1P3B - chains J and H of the 10 polymer chains in the assembly; structure by X-ray diffraction, 3.00 A resolution.

== Chain J ==
Molecule: Palindromic 146bp Human Alpha-Satellite DNA fragment
Source organism: Homo sapiens
Sequence (146 nucleotides; row label = number of the first residue in the row):
   147 ATCAATATCCACCTGCAGATTCTACCAAAAGTGTATTTGGAAACTGCTCC
   197 ATCAAAAGGCATGTTCAGCGGAATTCCGCTGAACATGCCTTTTGATGGAG
   247 CAGTTTCCAAATACACTTTTGGTAGAATCTGCAGGTGGATATTGAT

== Chain H ==
Name: Histone H2B
Source organism: Xenopus laevis
Reference sequence: P02281 (H2B1_XENLA); residues 1398-1522 here correspond to UniProt positions 1-125 (UniProt number = residue number - 1397)
Sequence (125 residues; each row starts with the number of its first residue):
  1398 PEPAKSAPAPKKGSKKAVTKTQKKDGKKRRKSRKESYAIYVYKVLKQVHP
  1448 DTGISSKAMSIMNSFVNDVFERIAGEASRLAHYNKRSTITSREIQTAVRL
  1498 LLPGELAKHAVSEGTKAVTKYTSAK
Not modelled in the structure: 1398-1430
Sequence notes: conflict Gln1419 (Pro23 in P02281), Leu1442 (Met46 in P02281), Ser1457 (Gly61 in P02281), Val1466 (Ile70 in P02281)
UniProt features mapped onto this chain:
  - modified residue: Lys1413 (N6-acetyllysine)

== How chain J and chain H interact ==
Pairs across the interface (10; chain J residue first):
  DA165(J) - Ser1452(H)  phosphate contact
  DA165(J) - Ser1453(H)  hydrogen bond to the phosphate
  DT166(J) - Tyr1439(H)  phosphate contact
  DA175(J) - Glu1432(H)  phosphate contact
  DG185(J) - Ser1484(H)  hydrogen bond to the phosphate
  DG185(J) - Thr1485(H)  hydrogen bond to the phosphate
  DG186(J) - Arg1483(H)  phosphate contact
  DG186(J) - Ser1484(H)  hydrogen bond to the phosphate
  DG186(J) - Thr1485(H)  hydrogen bond to the phosphate
  DA187(J) - Arg1483(H)  salt bridge to the phosphate
Interface residues without a listed pair, chain H (8 interface residues in all): Lys1482

== Summary ==
6 residues of chain J face 8 of chain H across their interface, with 5 hydrogen bonds and 1 salt bridge. Among
the polar pairs are DA165(J)-Ser1453(H), DG185(J)-Ser1484(H) and DG185(J)-Thr1485(H).
Here chain J is Palindromic 146bp Human Alpha-Satellite DNA fragment (Homo sapiens) and chain H is Histone H2B
(Xenopus laevis). Entry 1P3B (Crystallographic Studies of Nucleosome Core Particles containing Histone 'Sin'
Mutants) was determined by X-ray diffraction together with 1P34, 1P3A, 1P3F, 1P3G, 1P3I, 1P3K and 4 further
entries from the same study.
